Entry 6XAV (electron microscopy, 7.70 A resolution (low resolution: residue-level contacts below are approximate; hydrogen-bond / salt-bridge calls are withheld)); this record covers chains L and N of the 16 polymer chains in the assembly.

== Chain L ==
Protein: Transcription termination/antitermination protein NusG
Source organism: Escherichia coli K-12
UniProt: P0AFG0 (NUSG_ECOLI); residues 1-181 here = UniProt positions 1-181
Sequence (181 residues; numbered 1 to 181; the number before each row is that of its first residue):
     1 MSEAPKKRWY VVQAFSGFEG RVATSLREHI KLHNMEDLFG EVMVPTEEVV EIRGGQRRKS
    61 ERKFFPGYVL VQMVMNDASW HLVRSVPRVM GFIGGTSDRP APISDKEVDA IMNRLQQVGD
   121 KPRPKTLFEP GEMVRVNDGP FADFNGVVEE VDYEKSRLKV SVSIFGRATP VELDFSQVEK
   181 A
Unresolved in the structure: 1-5, 35-37, 49-62, 118-181

== Chain N ==
Molecule: 31-nt DNA strand
Sequence (31 nucleotides; numbered 1 to 29 plus 4 insertion-coded residues; 2 numbers in that range are skipped by the numbering (no residue carries them; nothing is unmodelled there); the number before each row is that of its first residue; a row labelled like 12A-12D holds insertion residues (12A, then the next letters in order)):
     1 GGGCTACCTC TC
12A-12D TCCA
    15 TGACGGCGAA TACCC
Unresolved in the structure: 12A-12D

== Chain L / chain N interface ==
Residue-residue contacts - 8 pairs, chain L then chain N:
  Phe15(L) - DC7(N)
  Phe15(L) - DC8(N)
  Phe15(L) - DT9(N)
  Gly17(L) - DA6(N)
  Gly17(L) - DC7(N)
  Phe18(L) - DC7(N)
  Phe18(L) - DC8(N)
  Arg88(L) - DC8(N)
Other interface residues (no listed pair), chain L (5 interface residues in all): Pro66

== Overview ==
5 residues of chain L face 4 of chain N across their interface.
Here chain L is Transcription termination/antitermination protein NusG (Escherichia coli K-12) and chain N is
a 31-nt DNA strand. Entry 6XAV (CryoEM Structure of E. coli Rho-dependent Transcription Pre-termination
Complex bound with NusG) was determined by electron microscopy, deposited together with 6XAS.
